Entry 8EI1 (X-ray diffraction, 2.89 A resolution); this record covers chains C and G of the 8 polymer chains in the assembly.

# Chain C
Molecule: Cullin-4B
From: Homo sapiens
Notes: fragment: N-terminal domain
UniProtKB: Q13620 (CUL4B_HUMAN); residues 188-539 here correspond to UniProt positions 206-557 (UniProt number = residue number + 18)
Sequence (354 residues; numbered 186 to 539; the number before each row is that of its first residue):
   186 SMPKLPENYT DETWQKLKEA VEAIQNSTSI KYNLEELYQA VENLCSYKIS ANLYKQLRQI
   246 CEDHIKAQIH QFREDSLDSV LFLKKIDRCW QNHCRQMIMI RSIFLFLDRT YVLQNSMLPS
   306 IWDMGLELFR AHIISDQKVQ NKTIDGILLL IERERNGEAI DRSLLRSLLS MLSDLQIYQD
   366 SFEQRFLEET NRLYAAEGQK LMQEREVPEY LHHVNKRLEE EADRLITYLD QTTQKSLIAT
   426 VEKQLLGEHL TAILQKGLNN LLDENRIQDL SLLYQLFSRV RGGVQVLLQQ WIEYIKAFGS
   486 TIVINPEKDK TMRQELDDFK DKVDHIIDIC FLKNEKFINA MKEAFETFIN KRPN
Unresolved in the structure: 186-195, 533-539
Sequence notes: expression tag (186-187); conflict Arg498 (Val516 in Q13620), Asp502 (Leu520 in Q13620)

# Chain G
Molecule: H316
Sequence (19 residues; numbered 0 to 18; the number before each row is that of its first residue; numbering starts at 0):
     0 XDPADRWCEL AAWTCDTFX
Unresolved in the structure: 0-1, 17-18
Modified residues: ACE (acetyl group) at position 0; NH2 (amino group) at position 18
Covalently attached groups: N,N'-(1,4-phenylene)diacetamide (WHL) linked to Cys7, Cys14

# Chain C / chain G interface
Residue-residue contacts (18):
  Val488(C) - Pro2(G)
  Val488(C) - Arg5(G)
  Val488(C) - Leu9(G)  hydrophobic
  Met497(C) - Arg5(G)
  Met497(C) - Glu8(G)
  Arg498(C) - Glu8(G)  hydrogen bond (side chain-backbone)
  Arg498(C) - Ala11(G)
  Arg498(C) - Trp12(G)
  Leu501(C) - Trp12(G)  hydrogen bond (backbone-side chain)
  Asp502(C) - Trp12(G)
  Lys505(C) - Thr16(G)
  Lys527(C) - Trp12(G)
  Lys527(C) - Thr13(G)
  Lys527(C) - Thr16(G)  hydrogen bond (side chain-backbone)
  Phe530(C) - Leu9(G)  hydrophobic
  Phe530(C) - Trp12(G)  hydrophobic
  Phe530(C) - Thr13(G)  hydrogen bond (backbone-side chain)
  Glu531(C) - Thr13(G)
Also at the interface, not in a pair above, chain C (10 interface residues in all): Ile489
Also at the interface, not in a pair above, chain G (10 interface residues in all): Trp6, Asp15

# Overview
Chain C and chain G each contribute 10 residues to their interface; the contacts include 4 hydrogen bonds.
Polar pairs include Arg498(C)-Glu8(G), Leu501(C)-Trp12(G) and Lys527(C)-Thr16(G).
N,N'-(1,4-phenylene)diacetamide is covalently linked to Cys7(G).
Here chain C is Cullin-4B (Homo sapiens) and chain G is H316. Entry 8EI1 (Crystal structure of the N-terminal
domain of CUL4B in complex with H316, a Helicon Polypeptide) was determined by X-ray diffraction together with
8EHZ, 8EI0, 8EI2, 8EI3, 8EI5, 8EI6 and 6 further entries from the same study.
